PDB entry 7SZE | X-ray diffraction, 1.74 A resolution | chain C

# Chain C
Molecule: SxtDIOX
From: Microseira wollei
UniProtKB: C3RVP5 (C3RVP5_9CYAN); numbering as in UniProt (aligned over 1-334)
Amino-acid sequence (334 residues; each row starts with the number of its first residue):
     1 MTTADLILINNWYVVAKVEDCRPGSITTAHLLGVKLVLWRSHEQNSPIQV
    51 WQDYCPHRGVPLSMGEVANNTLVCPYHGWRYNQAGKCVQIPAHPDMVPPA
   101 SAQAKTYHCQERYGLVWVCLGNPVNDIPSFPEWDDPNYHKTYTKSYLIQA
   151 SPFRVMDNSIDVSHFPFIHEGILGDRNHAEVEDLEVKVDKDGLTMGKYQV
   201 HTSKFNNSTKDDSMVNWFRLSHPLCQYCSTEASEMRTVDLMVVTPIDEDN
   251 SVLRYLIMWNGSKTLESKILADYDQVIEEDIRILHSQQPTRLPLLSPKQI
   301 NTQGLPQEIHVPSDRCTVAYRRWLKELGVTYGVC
Not modelled in the structure: 297-304
Ion coordination: 2Fe-2S cluster Fe: Cys55, His57, Cys74, His77; Fe ion: His164, His169, Asp280
Residues lining bound ligands:
  - Saxitoxin (9SL; [(3aS,4R,10aS)-2,6-diamino-10,10-dihydroxy-3a,4,9,10-tetrahydro-3H,8H-pyrrolo[1,2-c]purin-4-yl]methyl carbamate): Ser159, Phe165, Asn216, Gln226, Cys228, Asp239, Met241, Tyr255, Asp272, Tyr273, Val276, Asp280
  - 2Fe-2S cluster (FES): Cys55, His57, Arg58, Gly59, Val60, Cys74, Tyr76, His77, Gly78, Trp79
What the authors report for this chain:
  - binding site for Saxitoxin: Ser159, Gln226, Asp239, Tyr255

# Summary
Ligands of chain C: 2Fe-2S cluster and Saxitoxin. The 2Fe-2S cluster Fe site is built by Cys55, His57, Cys74
and His77. His164, His169 and Asp280 coordinate a Fe ion ion. From the paper: a binding site for Saxitoxin at
Ser159, Gln226 and Asp239 among others.
Chain C is SxtDIOX (Microseira wollei); the structure, Structure of the Rieske Non-heme Iron Oxygenase GxtA
with Saxitoxin Bound, was determined by X-ray diffraction, deposited together with 7SZF, 7SZG and 7SZH.
